PDB entry 1VQC | X-ray diffraction, 1.80 A resolution | chain A

== Chain A ==
Molecule: Gene V protein
Source organism: Enterobacteria phage f1
Reference sequence: P69543 (VHED_BPF1); residue numbers follow UniProt; this construct covers 1-87
Chain sequence (87 residues; row label = number of the first residue in the row):
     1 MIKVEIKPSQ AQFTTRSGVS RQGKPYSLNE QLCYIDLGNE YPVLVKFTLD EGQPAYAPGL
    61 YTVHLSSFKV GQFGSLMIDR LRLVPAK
Unresolved in the structure: 87
Differences from the reference sequence: engineered mutation Ile35 (Val in P69543), Phe47 (Ile in P69543)
Curated features (UniProtKB/Swiss-Prot):
  - site: Arg16 (Involved in DNA binding), Arg21 (Involved in DNA binding), Tyr26 (Involved in DNA binding), Tyr34 (Involved in DNA binding), Tyr41 (Involved in DNA binding, and in the dimer-dimer interactions of the protein-ssDNA complex), Lys46 (Involved in DNA binding)

== In short ==
Chain A is Gene V protein (Enterobacteria phage f1); the structure, Gene V protein mutant with val 35 replaced
by ile 35 and ile 47 replaced by ..., was determined by X-ray diffraction (same publication as 1VQA, 1VQD,
1VQE, 1VQG and 1VQH).
